3OYF - chains A and D of the 4 polymer chains in the assembly; structure by X-ray diffraction, 2.51 A resolution.

[Chain A]
Name: PFV integrase
Organism: Human spumaretrovirus
Notes: fragment: to 1143
UniProt: P14350 (POL_FOAMV); residues 1-392 here correspond to UniProt positions 752-1143 (UniProt number = residue number + 751)
Sequence (395 residues; row label = number of the first residue in the row; numbers below 1 keep their minus sign (Gly-2 is residue -2)):
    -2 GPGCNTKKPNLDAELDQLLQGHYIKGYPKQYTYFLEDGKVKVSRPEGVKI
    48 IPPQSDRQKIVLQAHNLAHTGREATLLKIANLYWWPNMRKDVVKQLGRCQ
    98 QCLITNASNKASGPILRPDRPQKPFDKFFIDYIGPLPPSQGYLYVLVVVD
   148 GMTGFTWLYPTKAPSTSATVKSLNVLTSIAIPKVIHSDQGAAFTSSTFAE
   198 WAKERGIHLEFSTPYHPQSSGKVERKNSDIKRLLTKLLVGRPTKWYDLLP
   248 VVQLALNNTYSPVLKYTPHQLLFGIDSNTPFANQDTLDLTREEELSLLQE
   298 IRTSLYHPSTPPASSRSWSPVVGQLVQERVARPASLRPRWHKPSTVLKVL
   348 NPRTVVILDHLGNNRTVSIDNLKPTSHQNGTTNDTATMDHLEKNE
Unresolved in the structure: -2 to 7, 376-392
Differences from the reference sequence: expression tag (-2 to 0); variant Ser217 (Gly968 in P14350), Gly218 (Ser969 in P14350)
Metal / ion sites: Zn2+: His62, His66, Cys96, Cys99; Mg2+ site 1: Asp128, Asp185 (together with magnesium); Mg2+ site 2: Asp128, Glu221 (together with magnesium)
Small-molecule neighbours:
  - magnesium: Asp128, Tyr129, Asp185, Gly187, Tyr212, His213, Pro214, Gln215, Glu221, Asn224
  - magnesium (ZYP; 5-(1,1-dioxido-1,2-thiazinan-2-yl)-N-(4-fluorobenzyl)-8-hydroxy-1,6-naphthyridine-7-carboxamide): Asp128, Tyr129, Asp185, Gly187, Tyr212, His213, Pro214, Gln215, Glu221
Reported in the primary citation:
  - mutagenesis - S217Q, N224H: decreased catalytic activity
  - mutagenesis - S217H: increased catalytic activity

[Chain D]
Molecule: 17-nt DNA strand
Sequence (17 nucleotides; numbered 1 to 17; the number before each row is that of its first residue):
     1 TGCGAAATTCCATGACA

[How chain A and chain D interact]
Residue-residue contacts - 9 pairs, chain A then chain D:
  Ile130(A) - DA17(D)  phosphate contact
  Glu221(A) - DC16(D)  sugar contact
  Arg222(A) - DG14(D)  base contact
  Arg222(A) - DA15(D)  base contact
  Arg222(A) - DC16(D)  base contact
  Asn224(A) - DC16(D)  phosphate contact
  Ser225(A) - DC16(D)  sugar contact
  Lys228(A) - DA17(D)  salt bridge to the phosphate
  Lys262(A) - DT9(D)  salt bridge to the phosphate
Also at the interface, not in a pair above, chain A (8 interface residues in all): Tyr129

[In short]
8 residues of chain A face 5 of chain D across their interface, with 2 salt bridges. Polar contacts include
Lys228(A)-DA17(D) and Lys262(A)-DT9(D). Bound to chain A: magnesium. His62(A), His66(A), Cys96(A) and Cys99(A)
coordinate Zn2+. The paper reports that S217Q and N224H of chain A reduce catalytic activity; S217H of chain A
increases catalytic activity.
Here chain A is PFV integrase (Human spumaretrovirus) and chain D is a 17-nt DNA strand. Entry 3OYF (Crystal
structure of the Prototype Foamy Virus (PFV) intasome in complex with magnesium and the INSTI ...) was
determined by X-ray diffraction (same publication as 3OYA, 3OYB, 3OYC, 3OYD, 3OYE, 3OYG and 4 further
entries).
